Entry 2ITK (X-ray diffraction, 1.45 A resolution); this record covers chains A and B.

Chain A:
Name: Peptidyl-prolyl cis-trans isomerase NIMA-interacting 1
Source organism: Homo sapiens
Notes: EC 5.2.1.8
UniProt: Q13526 (PIN1_HUMAN); residue numbers follow UniProt; this construct covers 1-163
Sequence (167 residues; each row starts with the number of its first residue; numbers below 1 keep their minus sign (Gly-3 is residue -3)):
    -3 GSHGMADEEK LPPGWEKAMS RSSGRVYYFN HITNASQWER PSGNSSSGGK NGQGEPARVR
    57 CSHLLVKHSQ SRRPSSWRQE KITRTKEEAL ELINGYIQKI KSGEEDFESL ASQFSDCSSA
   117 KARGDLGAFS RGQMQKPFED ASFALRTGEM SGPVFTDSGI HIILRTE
Disordered / not traced: -3 to 6, 39-50
Differences from the reference sequence: cloning artifact (-3 to 0); engineered mutation Ala14 (Arg in Q13526)
Curated features (UniProtKB/Swiss-Prot):
  - modified residue: Ser43 (Phosphoserine), Lys46 (N6-acetyllysine), Ser71 (Phosphoserine), Ser108 (Phosphoserine)
  - mutagenesis: Tyr23 (Y23A: Reduced affinity for KIF20B), Trp34 (W34A: Loss of binding to phosphorylated target proteins, including to phosphorylated RBBP8/CtIP ...), Lys63 (K63A: Loss of peptidyl-prolyl cis/trans isomerase activity. No effect on the interaction with IRAK3/IRAK-M. Abolishes IL33-mediated increase of IRAK3/IRAK-M protein levels), Ser71 (S71D/E: Loss of peptidyl-prolyl cis/trans isomerase activity, nuclear localization and cellular function), Cys113 (C113A: Loss of peptidyl-prolyl cis/trans isomerase activity; decrease in DNA repair of double-strand breaks by homologous recombination slightly less efficient than that observed with wild-type ...)
Reported in the primary citation:
  - mutagenesis - R14A: increased stability (citing earlier work)
  - mutagenesis - R14A: unchanged catalytic activity (citing earlier work)
  - specificity-determining residues: Lys63, Arg69
  - mutagenesis - S154A: unchanged binding to D-Peptide (chain B)
  - mutagenesis - R14A: unchanged binding to Pin1 phosphopeptide binding (WW domain) (citing earlier work)
  - conformationally variable residues (order/disorder transition): Arg68

Chain B:
Name: D-Peptide
Sequence (7 residues; numbered 500 to 506; the number before each row is that of its first residue):
   500 XFXXAQX
Disordered / not traced: 500
Modified / non-standard residues: ACE (acetyl group) at position 500, D11 (D-phosphothreonine) at position 502, YCP ((2S)-piperidine-2-carboxylic acid) at position 503, NH2 (amino group) at position 506; Ala504 (beta-(2-naphthyl)-alanine; NAL)

Chain A / chain B interface:
Residue-residue contacts - 20 pairs, chain A then chain B:
  His59(A) - YCP_503(B)
  Leu61(A) - D11_502(B)
  Lys63(A) - D11_502(B)
  Arg69(A) - D11_502(B)
  Leu122(A) - YCP_503(B)
  Leu122(A) - Ala504(B)
  Ala124(A) - Ala504(B)
  Phe125(A) - Ala504(B)
  Gly128(A) - Gln505(B)
  Gln129(A) - Ala504(B)
  Gln129(A) - Gln505(B)  hydrogen bond (backbone-backbone)
  Met130(A) - YCP_503(B)
  Met130(A) - Ala504(B)
  Met130(A) - Gln505(B)
  Gln131(A) - YCP_503(B)  hydrogen bond (backbone-backbone)
  Gln131(A) - Gln505(B)
  Phe134(A) - YCP_503(B)
  Ser154(A) - D11_502(B)  hydrogen bond (side chain-backbone)
  Ser154(A) - YCP_503(B)
  His157(A) - YCP_503(B)
Other interface residues (no listed pair), chain A (15 interface residues in all): Cys113
The authors on this interface:
  - interface residues, chain A: His59(A), Lys63(A), Arg69(A), Leu122(A), Ala124(A), Phe125(A), Met130(A), Gln131(A), Phe134(A), Ser154(A), His157(A)
  - hot spots on chain A (mutagenesis) - S154C (100-fold), S154D (100-fold): decreased binding to D-Peptide (chain B)

Summary:
15 residues of chain A face 4 of chain B across their interface, with 3 hydrogen bonds. Polar pairs include
Ser154(A)-D11_502(B), Gln129(A)-Gln505(B) and Gln131(A)-YCP_503(B). From the paper: S154C and S154D of chain A
reduce binding to D-Peptide (chain B); interface residues His59(A), Lys63(A) and Arg69(A) among others; 4
substitutions were tested in all.
Chain A is Peptidyl-prolyl cis-trans isomerase NIMA-interacting 1 (Homo sapiens) and chain B is D-Peptide; the
structure, human Pin1 bound to D-PEPTIDE, was determined by X-ray diffraction, deposited together with 2Q5A.
